PDB entry 8R3G | electron microscopy, 4.40 A resolution (low resolution: residue-level contacts below are approximate; hydrogen-bond / salt-bridge calls are withheld) | chains E and D of the 6 polymer chains in the assembly

Chain E:
Molecule: operator DNA
Sequence (45 nucleotides; each row starts with the number of its first residue):
     1 TGACGGGACGTTTTTTGTCATAGCGGGACATATAATGTCCAGCAA
Not modelled in the structure: 1-2, 44-45

Chain D:
Name: Central glycolytic genes regulator
From: Bacillus subtilis
UniProt: O32253 (CGGR_BACSU); residues 1-340 here = UniProt positions 1-340
Chain sequence (346 residues; each row starts with the number of its first residue; numbers below 1 keep their minus sign (Gly-5 is residue -5)):
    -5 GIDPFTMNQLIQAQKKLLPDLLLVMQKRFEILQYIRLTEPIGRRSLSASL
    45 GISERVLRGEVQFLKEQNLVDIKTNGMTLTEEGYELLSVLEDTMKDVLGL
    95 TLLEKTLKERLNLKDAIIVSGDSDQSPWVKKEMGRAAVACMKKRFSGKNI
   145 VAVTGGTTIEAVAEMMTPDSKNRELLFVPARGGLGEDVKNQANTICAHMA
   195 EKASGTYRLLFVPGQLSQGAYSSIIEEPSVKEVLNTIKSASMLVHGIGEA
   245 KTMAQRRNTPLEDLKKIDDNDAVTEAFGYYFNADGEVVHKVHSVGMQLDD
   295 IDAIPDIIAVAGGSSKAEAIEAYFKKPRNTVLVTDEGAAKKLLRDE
Not modelled in the structure: -5 to 0, 180-182, 339-340
Differences from the reference sequence: expression tag (-5 to 0)
Modified residues: Mse1, Mse19, Mse71, Mse88, Mse127, Mse135, Mse159, Mse160, Mse193, Mse236, Mse247, Mse290 (selenomethionine; parent Met)
Curated features (UniProtKB/Swiss-Prot):
  - DNA-binding region: Arg37 to Gln56 (H-T-H motif)
  - binding site (beta-D-fructose 1,6-bisphosphate): Gly149 to Thr152, Arg175, Gln185, Arg250, Arg251, Glu269, Lys310
From the paper describing this entry:
  - binding site for operator DNA (chain E): Arg37, Arg38, Arg52
  - binding site for operator DNA: Arg49

Interface between chain E and chain D:
Residue-residue contacts (11):
  DT36(E) - Arg49(D)
  DT36(E) - Val50(D)
  DG37(E) - Ser47(D)
  DG37(E) - Arg49(D)
  DT38(E) - Glu48(D)
  DT38(E) - Arg49(D)
  DC39(E) - Arg37(D)
  DC39(E) - Glu48(D)
  DC40(E) - Arg37(D)
  DC40(E) - Arg38(D)
  DA41(E) - Arg38(D)
Interface residues without a listed pair, chain D (7 interface residues in all): Arg52

Summary:
Chain E and chain D form an interface of 6 and 7 residues respectively. Curated annotation (UniProt) lists 10
beta-D-fructose 1,6-bisphosphate-binding residues on chain D. From the paper: a binding site for operator DNA
(chain E) at Arg37(D), Arg38(D) and Arg52(D); a binding site for operator DNA at Arg49(D).
Here chain E is operator DNA and chain D is Central glycolytic genes regulator (Bacillus subtilis). Entry 8R3G
(Central glycolytic genes regulator (CggR) bound to DNA operator) was determined by electron microscopy
together with 8R7Y from the same study.
